PDB entry 6JSH | electron microscopy, 5.10 A resolution (low resolution: residue-level contacts below are approximate; hydrogen-bond / salt-bridge calls are withheld) | chains B and A of the 9 polymer chains in the assembly

# Chain B
Molecule: Fatty acid synthase subunit beta
Source organism: Saccharomyces cerevisiae
Chain sequence (2051 residues; each row starts with the number of its first residue; X marks 1041 residues of unknown identity (built as UNK)):
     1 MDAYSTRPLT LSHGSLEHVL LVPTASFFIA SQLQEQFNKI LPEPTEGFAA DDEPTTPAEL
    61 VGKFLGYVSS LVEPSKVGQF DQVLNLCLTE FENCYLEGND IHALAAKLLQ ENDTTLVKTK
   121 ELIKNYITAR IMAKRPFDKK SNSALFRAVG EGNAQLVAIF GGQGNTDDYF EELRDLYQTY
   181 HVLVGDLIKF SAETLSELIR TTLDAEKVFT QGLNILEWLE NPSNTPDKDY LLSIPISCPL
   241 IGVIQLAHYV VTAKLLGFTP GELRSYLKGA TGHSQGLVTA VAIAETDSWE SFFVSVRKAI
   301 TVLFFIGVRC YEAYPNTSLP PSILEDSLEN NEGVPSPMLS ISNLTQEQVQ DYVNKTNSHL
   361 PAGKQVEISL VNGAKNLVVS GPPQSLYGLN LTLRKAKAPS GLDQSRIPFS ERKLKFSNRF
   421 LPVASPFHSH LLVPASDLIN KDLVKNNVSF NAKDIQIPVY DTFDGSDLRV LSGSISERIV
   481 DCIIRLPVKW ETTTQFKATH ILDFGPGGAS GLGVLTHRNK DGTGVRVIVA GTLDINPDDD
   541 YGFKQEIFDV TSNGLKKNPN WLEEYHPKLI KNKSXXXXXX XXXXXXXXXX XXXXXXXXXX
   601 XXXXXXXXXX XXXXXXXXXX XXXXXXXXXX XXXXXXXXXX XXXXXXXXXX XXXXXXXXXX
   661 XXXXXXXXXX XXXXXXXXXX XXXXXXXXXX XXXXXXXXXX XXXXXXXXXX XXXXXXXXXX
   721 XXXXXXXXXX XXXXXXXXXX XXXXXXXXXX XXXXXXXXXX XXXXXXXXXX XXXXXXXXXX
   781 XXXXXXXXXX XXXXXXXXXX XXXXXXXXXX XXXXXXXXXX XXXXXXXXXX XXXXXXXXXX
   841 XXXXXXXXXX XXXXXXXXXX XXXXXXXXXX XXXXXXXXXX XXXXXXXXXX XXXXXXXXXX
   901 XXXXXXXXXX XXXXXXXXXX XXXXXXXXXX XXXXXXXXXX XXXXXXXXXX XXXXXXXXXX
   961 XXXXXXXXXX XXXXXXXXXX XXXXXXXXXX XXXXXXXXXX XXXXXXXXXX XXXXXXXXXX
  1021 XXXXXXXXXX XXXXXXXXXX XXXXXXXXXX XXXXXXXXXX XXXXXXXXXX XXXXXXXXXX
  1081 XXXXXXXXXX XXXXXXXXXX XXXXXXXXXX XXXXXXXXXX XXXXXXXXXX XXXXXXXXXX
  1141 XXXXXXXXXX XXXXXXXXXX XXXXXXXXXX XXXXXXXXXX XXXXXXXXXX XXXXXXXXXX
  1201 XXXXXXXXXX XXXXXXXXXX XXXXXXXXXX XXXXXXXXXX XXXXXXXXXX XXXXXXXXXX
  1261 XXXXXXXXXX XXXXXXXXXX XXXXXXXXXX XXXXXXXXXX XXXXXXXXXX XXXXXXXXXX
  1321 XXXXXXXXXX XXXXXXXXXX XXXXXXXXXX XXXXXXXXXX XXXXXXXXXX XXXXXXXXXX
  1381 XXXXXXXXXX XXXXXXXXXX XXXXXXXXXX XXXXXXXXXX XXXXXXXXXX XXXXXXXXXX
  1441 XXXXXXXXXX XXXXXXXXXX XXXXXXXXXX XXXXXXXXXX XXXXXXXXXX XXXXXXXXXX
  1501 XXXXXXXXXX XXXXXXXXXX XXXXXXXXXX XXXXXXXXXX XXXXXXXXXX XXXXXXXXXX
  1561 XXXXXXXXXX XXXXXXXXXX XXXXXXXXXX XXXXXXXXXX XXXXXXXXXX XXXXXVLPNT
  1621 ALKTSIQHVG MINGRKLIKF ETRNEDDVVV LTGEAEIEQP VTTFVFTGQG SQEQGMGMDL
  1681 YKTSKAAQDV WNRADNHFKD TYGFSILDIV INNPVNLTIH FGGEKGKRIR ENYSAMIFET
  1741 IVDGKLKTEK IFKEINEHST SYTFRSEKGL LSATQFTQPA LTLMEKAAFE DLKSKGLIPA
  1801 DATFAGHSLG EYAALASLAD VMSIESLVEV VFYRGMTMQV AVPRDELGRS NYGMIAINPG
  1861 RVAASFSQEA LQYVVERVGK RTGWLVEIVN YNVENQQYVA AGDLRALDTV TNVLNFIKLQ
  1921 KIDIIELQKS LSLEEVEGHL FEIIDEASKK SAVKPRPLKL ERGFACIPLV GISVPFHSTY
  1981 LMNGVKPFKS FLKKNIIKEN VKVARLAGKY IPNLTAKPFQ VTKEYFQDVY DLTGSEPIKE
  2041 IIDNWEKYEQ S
Not modelled in the structure: 137-154, 575-582, 1000-1075, 1571-1615

# Chain A
Molecule: Fatty acid synthase subunit alpha
Source organism: Saccharomyces cerevisiae
Chain sequence (1887 residues; each row starts with the number of its first residue; X marks 887 residues of unknown identity (built as UNK)):
     1 XXXXXXXXXX XXXXXXXXXX XXXXXXXXXX XXXXXXXXXX XXXXXXXXXX XXXXXXXXXX
    61 XXXXXXXXXX XXXXXXXXXX XXXXXXXXXX XXXXXXXXXX XXXXXXXXXX XXXXXXXXXX
   121 XXXXXXXXXX XXXXXXXXXX XXXXXXXXXX XXXXXXXXXX XXXXXXXXXX XXXXXXXXXX
   181 XXXXXXXXXX XXXXXXXXXX XXXXXXXXXX XXXXXXXXXX XXXXXXXXXX XXXXXXXXXX
   241 XXXXXXXXXX XXXXXXXXXX XXXXXXXXXX XXXXXXXXXX XXXXXXXXXX XXXXXXXXXX
   301 XXXXXXXXXX XXXXXXXXXX XXXXXXXXXX XXXXXXXXXX XXXXXXXXXX XXXXXXXXXX
   361 XXXXXXXXXX XXXXXXXXXX XXXXXXXXXX XXXXXXXXXX XXXXXXXXXX XXXXXXXXXX
   421 XXXXXXXXXX XXXXXXXXXX XXXXXXXXXX XXXXXXXXXX XXXXXXXXXX XXXXXXXXXX
   481 XXXXXXXXXX XXXXXXXXXX XXXXXXXXXX XXXXXXXXXR KLSQYVQEMA LGGPITKESQ
   541 PTIEEDLTRV YKAISAQADK QDISSSTRVE FEKLYSDLMK FLESSKEIDP SQTTQLAGMD
   601 VEDALDKDST KEVASLPNKS TISKTVSSTI PRETIPFLHL RKKTPAGDWK YDRQLSSLFL
   661 DGLEKAAFNG VTFKDKYVLI TGAGKGSIGA EVLQGLLQGG AKVVVTTSRF SKQVTDYYQS
   721 IYAKYGAKGS TLIVVPFNQG SKQDVEALIE FIYDTEKNGG LGWDLDAIIP FAAIPEQGIE
   781 LEHIDSKSEF AHRIMLTNIL RMMGCVKKQK SARGIETRPA QVILPMSPNH GTFGGDGMYS
   841 ESKLSLETLF NRWHSESWAN QLTVCGAIIG WTRGTGLMSA NNIIAEGIEK MGVRTFSQKE
   901 MAFNLLGLLT PEVVELCQKS PVMADLNGGL QFVPELKEFT AKLRKELVET SEVRKAVSIE
   961 TALEHKVVNG NSADAAYAQV EIQPRANIQL DFPELKPYKQ VKQIAPAELE GLLDLERVIV
  1021 VTGFAEVGPW GSARTRWEME AFGEFSLEGC VEMAWIMGFI SYHNGNLKGR PYTGWVDSKT
  1081 KEPVDDKDVK AKYETSILEH SGIRLIEPEL FNGYNPEKKE MIQEVIVEED LEPFEASKET
  1141 AEQFKHQHGD KVDIFEIPET GEYSVKLLKG ATLYIPKALR FDRLVAGQIP TGWNAKTYGI
  1201 SDDIISQVDP ITLFVLVSVV EAFIASGITD PYEMYKYVHV SEVGNCSGSG MGGVSALRGM
  1261 FKDRFKDEPV QNDILQESFI NTMSAWVNML LISSSGPIKT PVGACATSVE SVDIGVETIL
  1321 SGKARICIVG GYDDFQEEGS FEFGNMKATS NTLEEFEHGR TPAEMSRPAT TTRNGFMEAQ
  1381 GAGIQIIMQA DLALKMGVPI YGIVAMAATA TDKIGRSVPA PGKGILTTAR EHHSSVKYAS
  1441 PNLNMKYRKR QLVTREAQIK DWVENELEAL KLEAEEIPSE DQNEFLLERT REIHNEAESQ
  1501 LRAAQQQWGN DFYKRDPRIX XXXXXXXXXX XXXXXXXXXX XXXXXXXXXX XXXXXXXXXX
  1561 XXXXXXXXXX XXXXXXXXXX XXXXXXXXXX XXXXXXXXXX XXXXXXXXXX XXXXXXXXXX
  1621 XXXXXXXXXX XXXXXXXXXX XXXXXXXXXX XXXXXXXXXX XXXXXXXXXX XXXXXXXXXX
  1681 XXXXXXXXXX XXXXXXXXXX XXXXXXXXXX XXXXXXXXXX XXXXXXXXXX XXXXXXXXXX
  1741 XXXXXXXXXX XXXXXXXXXX XXXXXXXXXX XXXXXXXXXX XXXXXXXXXX XXXXXXXXXX
  1801 XXXXXXXXXX XXXXXXXXXX XXXXXXXXXX XXXXXXXXXX XXXXXXXXXX XXXXXXXXXX
  1861 XXXXXXXXXX XXXXXXXXXX XXXXXXX
Not modelled in the structure: 1-359, 421-519, 971-1014, 1443-1513, 1520-1700, 1766-1887

# Interface between chain B and chain A
Chain B residues in contact with chain A, 1 residues: His359
Chain A residues in contact with chain B, 13 residues: Val953, Val957, Leu963, Glu964, Val967, Val968, Asn969, Gly970, Leu1047, Tyr1062, Asn1066, Trp1075, Lys1090

# Overview
Chain B and chain A form an interface of 1 and 13 residues respectively.
Here chain B is Fatty acid synthase subunit beta and chain A is Fatty acid synthase subunit alpha, both from
Saccharomyces cerevisiae. Entry 6JSH (Apo-state Fatty Acid Synthase) was determined by electron microscopy
together with 6JSI from the same study.
